PDB entry 5MTW | X-ray diffraction, 1.84 A resolution | chains A and G of the 7 polymer chains in the assembly

== Chain A ==
Name: SecB-like chaperone Rv1957
Source organism: Mycobacterium tuberculosis (strain ATCC 25618 / H37Rv)
UniProtKB: P95257 (SECBL_MYCTU); residues 1-181 here = UniProt positions 1-181
Chain sequence (184 residues; each row starts with the number of its first residue; numbers below 1 keep their minus sign (Gly-2 is residue -2)):
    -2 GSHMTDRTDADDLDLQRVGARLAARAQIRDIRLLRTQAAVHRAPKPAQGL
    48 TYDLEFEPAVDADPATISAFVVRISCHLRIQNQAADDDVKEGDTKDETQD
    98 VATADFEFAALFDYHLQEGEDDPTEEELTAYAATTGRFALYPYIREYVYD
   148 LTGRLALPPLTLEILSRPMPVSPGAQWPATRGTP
Unresolved in the structure: -2 to 8, 43-44, 82-96, 164-181
Differences from the reference sequence: expression tag (-2 to 0)
Curated features (UniProtKB/Swiss-Prot):
  - modified residue: Thr2 (N-acetylthreonine)
Ion coordination: Ca2+: Ser65, Tyr111
Reported in the primary citation:
  - Ca2+ coordination: Ser65, Tyr111
  - mutagenesis - D27A, R29A, L47A, F67A, I77A, L108A, L154A, P155A, P156A, L157A: decreased growth
  - mutagenesis - Y49A: increased growth in response to replace Ec-SecB in vivo
  - mutagenesis - G46A, D58A: increased growth in response to chaperone generic function
  - mutagenesis - G46A, D58A: unchanged growth in response to TA control
  - binding site for Antitoxin HigA1 (chain G): Ala21 to Asp27, Ala153 to Leu159

== Chain G ==
Name: Antitoxin HigA1
UniProtKB: P9WJA7 (HIGA1_MYCTU); residues 104-116 here = UniProt positions 104-116
Chain sequence (13 residues; row label = number of the first residue in the row):
   104 EVPTWHRLSSYRG
Unresolved in the structure: 116

== How chain A and chain G interact ==
Residue-residue contacts (11):
  Gly46(A) - Ser113(G)
  Leu47(A) - Ser112(G)
  Leu47(A) - Ser113(G)  hydrogen bond (backbone-backbone)
  Leu47(A) - Tyr114(G)
  Ile77(A) - Tyr114(G)  hydrophobic
  Tyr146(A) - Arg110(G)
  Pro155(A) - Ser112(G)
  Pro155(A) - Tyr114(G)  hydrogen bond (backbone-side chain)
  Pro156(A) - Arg110(G)
  Pro156(A) - Tyr114(G)
  Leu157(A) - Tyr114(G)  hydrophobic
Other interface residues (no listed pair), chain A (10 interface residues in all): Thr48, Gln80, Leu154
Other interface residues (no listed pair), chain G (5 interface residues in all): Arg115
The authors on this interface:
  - pairs named by the authors: Leu154(A)-Tyr114(G), Pro156(A)-Tyr114(G), Leu157(A)-Tyr114(G)
  - hot spots on chain G (mutagenesis) - Y114A: abolished binding to SecB-like chaperone Rv1957 (chain A)

== Overview ==
The interface between chain A and chain G involves 10 residues on one side and 5 on the other; the contacts
include 2 hydrogen bonds. Among the polar pairs are Pro155(A)-Tyr114(G) and Leu47(A)-Ser113(G). The authors
report contacts between Leu154(A) and Tyr114(G), Pro156(A) and Tyr114(G) and Leu157(A) and Tyr114(G). From the
paper: a binding site for Antitoxin HigA1 (chain G) at Ala21(A) and Ala153(A); D27A, R29A and L47A of chain A,
among others, reduce growth; 14 substitutions were tested in all.
Here chain A is SecB-like chaperone Rv1957 (Mycobacterium tuberculosis (strain ATCC 25618 / H37Rv)) and chain
G is Antitoxin HigA1. Entry 5MTW (Mycobacterium tuberculosis Rv1957 SecB-like chaperone in complex with a ChAD
peptide from Rv1956 HigA1 antitoxin) was determined by X-ray diffraction.
